2VXQ - chains H and L of the 3 polymer chains in the assembly; structure by X-ray diffraction, 1.90 A resolution.

Chain H:
Molecule: FAB
From: Homo sapiens
Notes: antibody fragment or engineered binder
Amino-acid sequence (216 residues; each row starts with the number of its first residue):
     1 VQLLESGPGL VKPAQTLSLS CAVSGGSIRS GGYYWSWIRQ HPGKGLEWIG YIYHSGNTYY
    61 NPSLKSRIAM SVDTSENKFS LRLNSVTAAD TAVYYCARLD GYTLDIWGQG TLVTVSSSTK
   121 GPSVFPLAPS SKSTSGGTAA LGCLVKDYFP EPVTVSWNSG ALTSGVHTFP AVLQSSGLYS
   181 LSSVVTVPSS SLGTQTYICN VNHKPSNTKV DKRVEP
Unresolved in the structure: 132-134
Cystine bridges: Cys21-Cys96, Cys143-Cys199

Chain L:
Molecule: FAB
From: Homo sapiens
Notes: antibody fragment or engineered binder
Amino-acid sequence (214 residues; numbered 1 to 214; the number before each row is that of its first residue):
     1 EIEMTQSPSS LSASVGDRVT ISCRASQRIN TYLNWYQHKP GKAPKLLIYA ASSLQSGVPS
    61 RFSGSGYGTD FTLTISSLQP EDFASYYCQE SLSASYTFGQ GTKVEIKRTV AAPSVFIFPP
   121 SDEQLKSGTA SVVCLLNNFY PREAKVQWKV DNALQSGNSQ ESVTEQDSKD STYSLSSTLT
   181 LSKADYEKHK VYACEVTHQG LSSPVTKSFN RGEC
Unresolved in the structure: 214
Cystine bridges: Cys23-Cys88, Cys134-Cys194

Interface between chain H and chain L:
Pairs across the interface (66; chain H residue first):
  Tyr34(H) - Tyr96(L)
  Ile38(H) - Phe98(L)  hydrophobic
  Gln40(H) - His38(L)
  Gln40(H) - Tyr87(L)
  Gly45(H) - Tyr87(L)
  Leu46(H) - His38(L)
  Leu46(H) - Tyr87(L)  hydrophobic
  Trp48(H) - Ser95(L)  hydrogen bond (side chain-backbone)
  Trp48(H) - Tyr96(L)  hydrogen bond (side chain-backbone)
  Trp48(H) - Phe98(L)
  Tyr51(H) - Ala94(L)  hydrogen bond (side chain-backbone)
  Tyr51(H) - Tyr96(L)
  Tyr95(H) - His38(L)  hydrogen bond
  Tyr95(H) - Lys42(L)  hydrogen bond (side chain-backbone)
  Tyr95(H) - Ala43(L)  hydrophobic
  Tyr95(H) - Pro44(L)
  Leu99(H) - Tyr96(L)  hydrophobic
  Gly101(H) - Tyr96(L)  hydrogen bond (backbone-side chain)
  Tyr102(H) - Asn34(L)  hydrogen bond (backbone-side chain)
  Tyr102(H) - Ser91(L)
  Thr103(H) - Asn34(L)
  Thr103(H) - Tyr36(L)
  Thr103(H) - Leu46(L)
  Thr103(H) - Tyr49(L)
  Leu104(H) - Tyr36(L)  hydrogen bond (backbone-side chain)
  Leu104(H) - Leu46(L)
  Leu104(H) - Gln89(L)
  Leu104(H) - Phe98(L)  hydrophobic
  Trp107(H) - Tyr36(L)  hydrophobic
  Trp107(H) - Ala43(L)  hydrophobic
  Trp107(H) - Pro44(L)
  Gly108(H) - Ala43(L)
  Phe125(H) - Ser121(L)
  Phe125(H) - Gln124(L)
  Pro126(H) - Ser121(L)
  Pro126(H) - Glu123(L)
  Leu127(H) - Phe118(L)  hydrophobic
  Leu127(H) - Val133(L)  hydrophobic
  Ala128(H) - Phe118(L)
  Ser130(H) - Phe116(L)
  Ser130(H) - Ile117(L)  hydrogen bond (side chain-backbone)
  Ser130(H) - Phe118(L)
  Ser131(H) - Phe116(L)
  Ala140(H) - Phe116(L)  hydrophobic
  Ala140(H) - Phe118(L)
  Leu144(H) - Ser131(L)
  Lys146(H) - Gln124(L)
  Lys146(H) - Ser131(L)
  His167(H) - Asn137(L)  hydrogen bond
  His167(H) - Asn138(L)  hydrogen bond
  His167(H) - Ser174(L)  hydrogen bond
  Phe169(H) - Leu135(L)  hydrophobic
  Phe169(H) - Ser162(L)
  Phe169(H) - Thr164(L)
  Phe169(H) - Ser174(L)
  Phe169(H) - Leu175(L)
  Phe169(H) - Ser176(L)
  Pro170(H) - Ser162(L)  hydrogen bond (backbone-side chain)
  Pro170(H) - Val163(L)
  Val172(H) - Gln160(L)
  Val172(H) - Glu161(L)
  Val172(H) - Ser162(L)
  Leu173(H) - Gln160(L)  hydrogen bond (backbone-side chain)
  Gln174(H) - Gln160(L)
  Val184(H) - Leu135(L)  hydrophobic
  Thr186(H) - Asn137(L)
Interface residues without a listed pair, chain H (40 interface residues in all): Lys44, Asp105, Gln109, Thr138, Ala139, Leu141, Thr168, Ser182
Interface residues without a listed pair, chain L (39 interface residues in all): Tyr32, Gln55, Gln100, Ser127, Asp167

Overview:
The interface between chain H and chain L involves 40 residues on one side and 39 on the other; the contacts
include 14 hydrogen bonds. Among the polar pairs are Trp48(H)-Ser95(L), Trp48(H)-Tyr96(L) and
Tyr51(H)-Ala94(L).
Chain H is FAB and chain L is FAB, both from Homo sapiens; the structure, Crystal structure of the major grass
pollen allergen Phl p 2 in complex with its specific ..., was determined by X-ray diffraction.
